Entry 1KF3 (X-ray diffraction, 1.05 A resolution); this record covers chain A.

== Chain A ==
Name: pancreatic ribonuclease
From: Bos taurus
Notes: EC 3.1.27.5
Reference sequence: P61823 (RNAS1_BOVIN); residues 1-124 here correspond to UniProt positions 27-150 (UniProt number = residue number + 26)
Amino-acid sequence (124 residues; each row starts with the number of its first residue):
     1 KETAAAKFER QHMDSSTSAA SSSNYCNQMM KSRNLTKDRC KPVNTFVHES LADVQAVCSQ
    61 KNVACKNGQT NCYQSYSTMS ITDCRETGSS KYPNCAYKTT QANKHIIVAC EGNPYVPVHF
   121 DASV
Cystine bridges: Cys26-Cys84, Cys40-Cys95, Cys58-Cys110, Cys65-Cys72
UniProt features mapped onto this chain:
  - active site: His12 (Proton acceptor), His119 (Proton donor)
  - binding site (substrate): Lys7, Arg10, Lys41 to Thr45, Lys66, Arg85
  - glycosylation: Lys1 (N-linked (Glc) (glycation) lysine), Lys7 (N-linked (Glc) (glycation) lysine), Asn34 (N-linked (GlcNAc...) asparagine), Lys37 (N-linked (Glc) (glycation) lysine), Lys41 (N-linked (Glc) (glycation) lysine)

== Overview ==
Curated annotation (UniProt) lists active-site residues His12 and His119 and 9 substrate-binding residues.
Chain A is pancreatic ribonuclease (Bos taurus); the structure, Atomic Resolution Structure of RNase A at pH
5.9, was determined by X-ray diffraction, deposited together with 1KF2, 1KF4, 1KF5, 1KF7 and 1KF8.
